3SDT - chain A; structure by X-ray diffraction, 1.89 A resolution.

[Chain A]
Molecule: Alpha-bisabolene synthase
Source organism: Abies grandis
Notes: EC 4.2.3.38
UniProt: O81086 (TPSD1_ABIGR); numbering as in UniProt (aligned over 1-817)
Amino-acid sequence (817 residues; row label = number of the first residue in the row):
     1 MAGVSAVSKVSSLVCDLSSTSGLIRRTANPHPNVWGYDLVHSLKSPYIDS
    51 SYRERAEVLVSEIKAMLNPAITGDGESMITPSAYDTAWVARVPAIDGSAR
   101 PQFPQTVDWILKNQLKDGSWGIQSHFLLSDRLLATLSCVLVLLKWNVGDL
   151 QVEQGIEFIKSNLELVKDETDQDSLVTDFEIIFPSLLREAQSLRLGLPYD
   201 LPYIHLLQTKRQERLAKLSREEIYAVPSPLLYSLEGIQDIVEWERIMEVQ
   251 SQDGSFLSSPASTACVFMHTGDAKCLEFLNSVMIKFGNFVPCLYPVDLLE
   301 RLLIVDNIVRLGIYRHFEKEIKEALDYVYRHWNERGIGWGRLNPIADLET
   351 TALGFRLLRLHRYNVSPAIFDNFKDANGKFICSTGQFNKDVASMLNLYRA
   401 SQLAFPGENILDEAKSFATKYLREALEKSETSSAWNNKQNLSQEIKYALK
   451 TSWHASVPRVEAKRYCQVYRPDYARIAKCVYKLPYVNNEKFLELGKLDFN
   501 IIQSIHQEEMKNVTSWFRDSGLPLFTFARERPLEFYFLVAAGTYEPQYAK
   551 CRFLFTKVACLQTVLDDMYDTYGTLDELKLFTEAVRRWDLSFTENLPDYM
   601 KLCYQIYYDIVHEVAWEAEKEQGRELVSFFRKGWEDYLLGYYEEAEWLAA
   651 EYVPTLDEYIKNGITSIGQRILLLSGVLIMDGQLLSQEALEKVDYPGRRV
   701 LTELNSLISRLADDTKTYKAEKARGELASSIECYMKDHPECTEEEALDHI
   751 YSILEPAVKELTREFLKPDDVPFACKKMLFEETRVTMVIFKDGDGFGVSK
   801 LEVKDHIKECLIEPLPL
Not modelled in the structure: 1-34, 377-378, 721-726
Ion coordination: Mg2+ site 1: D566, D570 (together with alendronate)
Small-molecule neighbours: alendronate (AHD; 4-amino-1-hydroxybutane-1,1-diyldiphosphonate): D566, D567, D570, I667, R710, D713
Swiss-Prot annotation at these positions:
  - motif: D566 to D570 (DDXXD motif)
  - binding site (Mg(2+)): D566, D570, D713, T717, E721
  - mutagenesis: D570 (D570A: Abolishes catalytic activity), D713 (D713A: Abolishes catalytic activity)

[Overview]
Ligands of chain A: alendronate. D566 and D570 coordinate Mg2+ site 1. Curated annotation (UniProt) lists 5
Mg2+-binding residues and 2 mutagenesis sites.
Chain A is Alpha-bisabolene synthase (Abies grandis); the structure, Structure of a three-domain sesquiterpene
synthase: a prospective target for advanced biofuels production, was determined by X-ray diffraction together
with 3SAE, 3SDQ, 3SDR, 3SDU and 3SDV from the same study.
